9J1J - chains B and C of the 18 polymer chains in the assembly; structure by electron microscopy, 3.42 A resolution.

# Chain B (and C)
Protein: AA protein
Source organism: Listeria monocytogenes
Notes: chain C of this document is another copy of the same molecule, construct and numbering; everything in this record applies to it too
UniProtKB: O05551 (O05551_LISMN); residue numbers follow UniProt; this construct covers 1-170
Sequence (170 residues; numbered 1 to 170; the number before each row is that of its first residue):
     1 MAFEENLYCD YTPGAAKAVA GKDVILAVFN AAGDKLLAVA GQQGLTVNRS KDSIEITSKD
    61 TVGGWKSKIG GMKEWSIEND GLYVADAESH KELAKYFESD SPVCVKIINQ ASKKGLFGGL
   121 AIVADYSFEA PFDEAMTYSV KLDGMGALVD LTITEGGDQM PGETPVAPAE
Disordered / not traced: 1, 162-170 (chain C: 1-14, 162-170)
What the authors report for this chain:
  - self-association interface (contacts with another copy of this molecule); pairs are residue here / residue on that copy: Cys9-Cys104 (disulfide)

# Chain B / chain C interface
Cross-chain cystine bridges: Cys9(B)-Cys104(C)
Pairs across the interface (28; chain B residue first):
  Ala2(B) with Phe29(C); Gly33(C); Cys104(C)
  Phe3(B) with Phe29(C); Ala32(C); Gly33(C); Asp34(C)
  Glu4(B) with Lys106(C), salt bridge; Gly157(C); Asp158(C), hydrogen bond (side chain-backbone); Gln159(C)
  Leu7(B) with Leu151(C), hydrophobic; Gly156(C); Gly157(C)
  Tyr8(B) with Phe29(C); Cys104(C), hydrophobic; Lys106(C); Gly118(C); Gly119(C); Val149(C), hydrophobic
  Cys9(B) with Cys104(C), disulfide; Gly119(C); Leu120(C), hydrophobic
  Asp10(B) with Leu120(C)
  Tyr11(B) with Pro102(C), hydrogen bond (side chain-backbone); Val103(C); Cys104(C); Leu120(C)
Interface residues without a listed pair, chain C (18 interface residues in all): Ala31

# Summary
8 residues of chain B face 18 of chain C across their interface; the contacts include 1 disulfide bond, 2
hydrogen bonds and 1 salt bridge. Polar contacts include Glu4(B)-Lys106(C), Glu4(B)-Asp158(C) and
Tyr11(B)-Pro102(C). The paper reports a self-association interface involving Cys9(B).
Chain B and chain C are both AA protein (Listeria monocytogenes); the structure, Cap region of monocin, was
determined by electron microscopy together with 9J1K and 9J1L from the same study.
